PDB entry 7U28 | X-ray diffraction, 1.68 A resolution | chains A and B

== Chain A (and B) ==
Name: 3C-like proteinase nsp5
From: Severe acute respiratory syndrome coronavirus 2
Notes: EC 3.4.22.69; chain B of this document is another copy of the same molecule, construct and numbering; everything in this record applies to it too
UniProt: P0DTC1 (R1A_SARS2); residues 1-306 here correspond to UniProt positions 3264-3569 (UniProt number = residue number + 3263)
Amino-acid sequence (306 residues; row label = number of the first residue in the row):
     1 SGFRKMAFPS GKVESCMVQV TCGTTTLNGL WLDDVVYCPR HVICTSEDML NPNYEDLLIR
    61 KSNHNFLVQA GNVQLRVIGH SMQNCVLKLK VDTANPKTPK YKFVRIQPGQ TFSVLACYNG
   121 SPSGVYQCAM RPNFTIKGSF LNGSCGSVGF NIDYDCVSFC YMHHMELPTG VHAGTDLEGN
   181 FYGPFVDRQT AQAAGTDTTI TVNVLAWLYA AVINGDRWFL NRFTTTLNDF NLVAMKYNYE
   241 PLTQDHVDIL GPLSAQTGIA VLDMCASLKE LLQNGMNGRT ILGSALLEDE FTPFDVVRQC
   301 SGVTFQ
Not modelled in the structure: 303-306
Covalently attached groups: Paxlovid, bound form (4WI) linked to C145
Differences from the reference sequence: engineered mutation S15 (Gly3278 in P0DTC1)
Small-molecule neighbours: Paxlovid, bound form (4WI; (1R,2S,5S)-N-{(1E,2S)-1-imino-3-[(3S)-2-oxopyrrolidin-3-yl]propan-2-yl}-6,6-dimethyl-3-[3-methyl-N-(trifluoroacetyl)-L-valyl]-3-azabicyclo[3.1.0]hexane-2-carboxamide): H41, M49, Y54, F140, L141, N142, G143, S144, H163, H164, M165, E166, L167, P168, H172, D187, R188, Q189, T190, Q192
What the authors report for this chain:
  - mutagenesis - G15S (16,483 S-1 M-1): unchanged catalytic activity
  - mutagenesis - G15S (Ki 4.07 nM): decreased binding to Paxlovid, bound form

== Chain A / chain B interface ==
Contacting residue pairs - 75 pairs, chain A then chain B:
  S1(A) - S139(B)
  S1(A) - F140(B)  hydrogen bond (backbone-backbone)
  S1(A) - E166(B)  hydrogen bond (backbone-side chain)
  S1(A) - H172(B)  hydrogen bond (backbone-side chain)
  G2(A) - G138(B)
  G2(A) - S139(B)  hydrogen bond (backbone-side chain)
  R4(A) - K5(B)
  R4(A) - Y126(B)
  R4(A) - Q127(B)  hydrogen bond (side chain-backbone)
  R4(A) - C128(B)
  R4(A) - K137(B)  hydrogen bond (side chain-backbone)
  R4(A) - G138(B)
  R4(A) - S139(B)
  K5(A) - R4(B)
  K5(A) - Y126(B)
  M6(A) - G124(B)
  M6(A) - V125(B)
  M6(A) - Y126(B)  hydrophobic
  M6(A) - S139(B)
  A7(A) - G124(B)
  A7(A) - V125(B)  hydrogen bond (backbone-backbone)
  F8(A) - V125(B)
  P9(A) - S10(B)
  P9(A) - E14(B)
  P9(A) - P122(B)
  P9(A) - S123(B)
  P9(A) - G124(B)
  S10(A) - P9(B)
  S10(A) - S10(B)  hydrogen bond (backbone-side chain)
  S10(A) - E14(B)  hydrogen bond (backbone-side chain)
  G11(A) - G11(B)
  G11(A) - E14(B)  hydrogen bond (backbone-side chain)
  E14(A) - P9(B)
  E14(A) - S10(B)  hydrogen bond (side chain-backbone)
  E14(A) - G11(B)  hydrogen bond (side chain-backbone)
  P122(A) - P9(B)  hydrophobic
  S123(A) - P9(B)
  S123(A) - R298(B)  hydrogen bond (backbone-side chain)
  G124(A) - M6(B)
  G124(A) - A7(B)
  G124(A) - P9(B)
  G124(A) - R298(B)
  V125(A) - M6(B)
  V125(A) - A7(B)  hydrogen bond (backbone-backbone)
  V125(A) - F8(B)
  V125(A) - V125(B)  hydrophobic
  Y126(A) - R4(B)
  Y126(A) - K5(B)
  Y126(A) - M6(B)  hydrophobic
  Q127(A) - R4(B)  hydrogen bond (backbone-side chain)
  C128(A) - R4(B)
  K137(A) - R4(B)  hydrogen bond (backbone-side chain)
  G138(A) - S1(B)
  G138(A) - G2(B)
  G138(A) - R4(B)
  S139(A) - S1(B)
  S139(A) - G2(B)  hydrogen bond (side chain-backbone)
  S139(A) - M6(B)
  S139(A) - Q299(B)  hydrogen bond
  F140(A) - S1(B)  hydrogen bond (backbone-backbone)
  L141(A) - Q299(B)
  L141(A) - C300(B)
  L141(A) - S301(B)
  L141(A) - G302(B)
  E166(A) - S1(B)  hydrogen bond (side chain-backbone)
  H172(A) - S1(B)  hydrogen bond (side chain-backbone)
  G283(A) - L286(B)
  A285(A) - A285(B)  hydrophobic
  L286(A) - G283(B)
  L286(A) - A285(B)  hydrophobic
  R298(A) - S123(B)  hydrogen bond (side chain-backbone)
  R298(A) - G124(B)
  Q299(A) - S139(B)  hydrogen bond
  Q299(A) - L141(B)
  G302(A) - L141(B)
Also at the interface, not in a pair above, chain A (35 interface residues in all): F3, L115, Y118, S301
Also at the interface, not in a pair above, chain B (36 interface residues in all): F3, L115, T280

== Summary ==
Chain A and chain B form an interface of 35 and 36 residues respectively; the contacts include 23 hydrogen
bonds. Polar pairs include S1(A)-E166(B), S1(A)-H172(B) and G2(A)-S139(B). Paxlovid, bound form is covalently
linked to C145(A). From the paper: G15S of chain A reduces binding to Paxlovid, bound form; G15S of chain A
leaves catalytic activity unchanged.
Chain A and chain B are both 3C-like proteinase nsp5 (Severe acute respiratory syndrome coronavirus 2); the
structure, Structure of SARS-CoV-2 Mpro Lambda (G15S) in complex with Nirmatrelvir (PF-07321332), was
determined by X-ray diffraction, deposited together with 7U29 and 7TLL.
